PDB entry 5AV5 | X-ray diffraction, 2.40 A resolution | chains H and I of the 10 polymer chains in the assembly

== Chain H ==
Name: Histone H2B type 1-J
Organism: Homo sapiens
Reference sequence: P06899 (H2B1J_HUMAN); residues 0-125 here correspond to UniProt positions 1-126 (UniProt number = residue number + 1)
Sequence (129 residues; numbered -3 to 125; the number before each row is that of its first residue; numbers below 1 keep their minus sign (Gly-3 is residue -3)):
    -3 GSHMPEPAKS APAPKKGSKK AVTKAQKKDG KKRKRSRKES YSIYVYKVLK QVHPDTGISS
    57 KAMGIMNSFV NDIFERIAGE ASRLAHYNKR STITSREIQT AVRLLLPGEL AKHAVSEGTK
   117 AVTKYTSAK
Unresolved in the structure: -3 to 30, 125
Sequence notes: expression tag (-3 to -1)
What the authors report for this chain:
  - binding site for the 147-nt DNA strand (chain I): Ser32
  - binding site for the 147-nt DNA strand: Arg31, Lys34, Ser36

== Chain I ==
Molecule: 147-nt DNA strand
Sequence (147 nucleotides; numbered -73 to 73; the number before each row is that of its first residue; numbers below 1 keep their minus sign (DA-73 is residue -73)):
   -73 ATCAATATCC ACCTGCAGAT ACTACCAAAA GTGTATTTGG AAACTGCTCC ATCAAAAGGC
   -13 ATGTTCAGCT GGAATCCAGC TGAACATGCC TTTTGATGGA GCAGTTTCCA AATACACTTT
    47 TGGTAGTATC TGCAGGTGGA TATTGAT
Bound ions: Mn2+ site 1: DG-35, DG-34; Mn2+ site 2 near DG-3 (its only coordinating residue here); Mn2+ site 3 near DG5 (its only coordinating residue here); Mn2+ site 4 near DG27 (its only coordinating residue here); Mn2+ site 5 near DG48 (its only coordinating residue here); Mn2+ site 6 near DG61 (its only coordinating residue here)

== How chain H and chain I interact ==
Contacting residue pairs (14; chain H residue first):
  Arg31(H) - DT-26(I)  salt bridge to the phosphate
  Arg31(H) - DT50(I)  phosphate contact
  Arg31(H) - DA51(I)  salt bridge to the phosphate
  Ser32(H) - DT50(I)  phosphate contact
  Arg33(H) - DG48(I)  base contact
  Arg33(H) - DG49(I)  phosphate contact
  Arg33(H) - DT50(I)  phosphate contact
  Lys34(H) - DG49(I)  phosphate contact
  Lys34(H) - DT50(I)  hydrogen bond to the phosphate
  Glu35(H) - DG49(I)  phosphate contact
  Ser36(H) - DG49(I)  hydrogen bond to the phosphate
  Ile39(H) - DG48(I)  phosphate contact
  Ile39(H) - DG49(I)  phosphate contact
  Tyr40(H) - DG48(I)  sugar contact
Also at the interface, not in a pair above, chain H (9 interface residues in all): Lys43

== Summary ==
9 residues of chain H face 5 of chain I across their interface; the contacts include 2 hydrogen bonds and 2
salt bridges. Among the polar pairs are Lys34(H)-DT50(I), Ser36(H)-DG49(I) and Arg31(H)-DT-26(I). From the
paper: a binding site for the 147-nt DNA strand at Arg31(H), Lys34(H) and Ser36(H); a binding site for the
147-nt DNA strand (chain I) at Ser32(H).
Chain H is Histone H2B type 1-J (Homo sapiens) and chain I is a 147-nt DNA strand; the structure, human
nucleosome core particle, was determined by X-ray diffraction (same publication as 5AV6, 5AV8, 5AV9, 5AVB and
5AVC).
